4X4H - chains D and F of the 6 polymer chains in the assembly; structure by X-ray diffraction, 2.80 A resolution.

# Chain D
Molecule: Regulatory protein
Organism: Enterobacter sp. RFL1396
Reference sequence: Q8GGH0 (Q8GGH0_9ENTR); residues 1-79 here = UniProt positions 1-79
Chain sequence (82 residues; each row starts with the number of its first residue; numbers below 1 keep their minus sign (Gly-2 is residue -2)):
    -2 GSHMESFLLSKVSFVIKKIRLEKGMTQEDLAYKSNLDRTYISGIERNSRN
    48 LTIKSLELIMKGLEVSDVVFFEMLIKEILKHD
Disordered / not traced: -2 to 1, 78-79
Differences from the reference sequence: expression tag (-2 to 0)
Reported in the primary citation:
  - conformationally variable residues (order/disorder transition): Glu54, Met57, Asp64

# Chain F
Molecule: 35-nt DNA strand
Sequence (35 nucleotides; numbered 1 to 35; the number before each row is that of its first residue):
     1 ATGTTGACTATAATCACACGGACTATAAGTCACAT

# How chain D and chain F interact
Contacting residue pairs (12):
  Arg17(D) - DT2(F)  salt bridge to the phosphate
  Thr23(D) - DA1(F)  phosphate contact
  Thr23(D) - DT2(F)  phosphate contact
  Gln24(D) - DT2(F)  hydrogen bond to the phosphate
  Gln24(D) - DG3(F)  hydrogen bond to the phosphate
  Glu25(D) - DT2(F)  hydrogen bond to the phosphate
  Arg35(D) - DT2(F)  hydrogen bond to the base
  Arg35(D) - DG3(F)  hydrogen bond to the base
  Thr36(D) - DT4(F)  base contact
  Ser39(D) - DG3(F)  hydrogen bond to the phosphate
  Arg43(D) - DG3(F)  sugar contact
  Arg43(D) - DT4(F)  salt bridge to the phosphate
Also at the interface, not in a pair above, chain D (9 interface residues in all): Thr49
Also at the interface, not in a pair above, chain F (5 interface residues in all): DA12

# Overview
9 residues of chain D and 5 residues of chain F are in contact; the contacts include 6 hydrogen bonds and 2
salt bridges. Polar contacts include Arg35(D)-DT2(F), Arg35(D)-DG3(F) and Gln24(D)-DT2(F). From the paper:
conformational variability at Glu54(D), Met57(D) and Asp64(D).
Chain D is Regulatory protein (Enterobacter sp. RFL1396) and chain F is a 35-nt DNA strand; the structure,
RADIATION DAMAGE TO THE NUCLEOPROTEIN COMPLEX C.Esp1396I: DOSE (DWD) 35.7 MGy, was determined by X-ray
diffraction, deposited together with 4X4B, 4X4C, 4X4D, 4X4E, 4X4F, 4X4G and 4X4I.
